PDB entry 8TMO | electron microscopy, 3.10 A resolution | chains B and C of the 7 polymer chains in the assembly

== Chain B (and C) ==
Molecule: Cobalt/magnesium transport protein CorA
Source organism: Thermotoga maritima
Notes: chain C of this document is another copy of the same molecule, construct and numbering; everything in this record applies to it too
UniProtKB: Q9WZ31 (CORA_THEMA); residues 1-351 here = UniProt positions 1-351
Sequence (373 residues; numbered -21 to 351; the number before each row is that of its first residue; numbers below 1 keep their minus sign (Met-21 is residue -21)):
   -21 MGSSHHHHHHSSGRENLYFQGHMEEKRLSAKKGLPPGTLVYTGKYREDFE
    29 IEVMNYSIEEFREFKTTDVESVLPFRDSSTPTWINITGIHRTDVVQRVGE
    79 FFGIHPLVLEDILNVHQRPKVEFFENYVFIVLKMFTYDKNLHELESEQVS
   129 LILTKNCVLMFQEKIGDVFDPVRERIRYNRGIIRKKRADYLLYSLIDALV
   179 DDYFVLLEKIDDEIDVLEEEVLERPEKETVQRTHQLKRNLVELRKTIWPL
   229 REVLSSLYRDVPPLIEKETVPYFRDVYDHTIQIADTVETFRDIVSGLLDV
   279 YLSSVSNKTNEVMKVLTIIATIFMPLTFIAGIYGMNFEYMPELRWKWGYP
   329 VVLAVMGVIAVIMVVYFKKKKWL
Unresolved in the structure: -21 to 0, 351 (chain C: -21 to 15)
Sequence notes: initiating methionine (-21); expression tag (-20 to 0)
Curated features (UniProtKB/Swiss-Prot):
  - motif: Gly312 to Asn314 (Probable selectivity filter)
  - site: Asn288 (Essential for ion permeation), Leu294 (Important for closing the ion permeation pathway in the closed state), Thr295 (Threonine that confers selectivity for Co(2+) transport)
  - mutagenesis: Asp89 (D89F/K: Decreases ion transport), Asp253 (D253K: Increases protein stability. Decreases ion transport), Leu280 (L280A: Decreases ion transport), Asn288 (N288L: Abolishes Co(2+) uptake), Met291 (M291A: No effect on ion transport), Leu294 (L294A/V: Increases ion transport by suppression of an obstruction in the transmembrane ion permeation pathway), Thr295 (T295L: Strongly reduces Co(2+) uptake. Abolishes Co(2+) uptake; when associated with L-299; T295M: Strongly reduces Co(2+) uptake ...), Thr299 (T299L: Reduces Co(2+) uptake. Abolishes Co(2+) uptake; when associated with L-295; T299M: No effect on Co(2+) uptake; T299S: Abolishes Co(2+) uptake), Pro303 (P303A/G/I: Increases ion transport by suppression of a kink in the transmembrane ion permeation pathway), Thr305 (T305L: Abolishes Co(2+) uptake), Ile310 (I310A: Increases ion transport), Tyr311 (Y311A: Abolishes pentamerization. Abolishes ion transport; Y311F: No effect on pentamerization. No effect on ion transport), 7 further mutagenesis entries in UniProt

== Chain B / chain C interface ==
Pairs across the interface (39; chain B residue first):
  Asp193(B) with Arg216(C), salt bridge
  Glu196(B) with His212(C), salt bridge
  Leu200(B) with Val208(C), hydrophobic; Gln209(C)
  Gln260(B) with Trp226(C)
  Thr267(B) with Arg269(C)
  Asp277(B) with Leu280(C)
  Val278(B) with Leu276(C), hydrophobic
  Ser281(B) with Tyr279(C); Leu280(C)
  Asn288(B) with Lys286(C); Thr287(C); Val290(C)
  Met291(B) with Met291(C), hydrophobic
  Lys292(B) with Lys286(C)
  Leu294(B) with Leu294(C)
  Thr295(B) with Val290(C); Leu294(C)
  Ala298(B) with Leu294(C), hydrophobic
  Met302(B) with Ala298(C), hydrophobic; Met302(C), hydrophobic
  Pro303(B) with Ile297(C), hydrophobic; Phe301(C), hydrophobic
  Phe306(B) with Phe301(C), hydrophobic; Leu304(C), hydrophobic
  Gly309(B) with Ala308(C)
  Ile310(B) with Tyr327(C), hydrophobic
  Gly312(B) with Gly312(C)
  Met313(B) with Ala308(C), hydrophobic; Tyr311(C), hydrophobic
  Asn314(B) with Tyr311(C); Gly312(C); Met313(C); Glu320(C)
  Phe315(B) with Glu320(C)
  Glu316(B) with Glu320(C)
  Met318(B) with Tyr327(C), hydrophobic
  Trp350(B) with Lys286(C); Val290(C), hydrophobic
Other interface residues (no listed pair), chain B (32 interface residues in all): Asp189, Leu280, Asn285, Thr299, Tyr317, Pro319
Other interface residues (no listed pair), chain C (34 interface residues in all): Val219, Asp277, Val283, Val293, Thr305, Asn314, Leu321, Arg322, Val330

== Summary ==
Chain B and chain C form an interface of 32 and 34 residues respectively; the contacts include 2 salt bridges.
Polar contacts include Asp193(B)-Arg216(C) and Glu196(B)-His212(C). Curated annotation (UniProt) lists 19
mutagenesis sites on chain B.
Chain B and chain C are both Cobalt/magnesium transport protein CorA (Thermotoga maritima); the structure,
Cryo-EM structure of magnesium depleted CorA in complex with conformation-specific synthetic antibody C18,
State MGD-1C, was determined by electron microscopy.
